PDB entry 9OJZ | electron microscopy, 3.39 A resolution | chains K and L of the 12 polymer chains in the assembly

[Chain K (and L)]
Molecule: Alpha-soluble NSF attachment protein
Source organism: Rattus norvegicus
Notes: chain L of this document is another copy of the same molecule, construct and numbering; everything in this record applies to it too
Reference sequence: P54921 (SNAA_RAT); numbering as in UniProt (aligned over 1-295)
Sequence (296 residues; numbered 0 to 295; the number before each row is that of its first residue; numbering starts at 0):
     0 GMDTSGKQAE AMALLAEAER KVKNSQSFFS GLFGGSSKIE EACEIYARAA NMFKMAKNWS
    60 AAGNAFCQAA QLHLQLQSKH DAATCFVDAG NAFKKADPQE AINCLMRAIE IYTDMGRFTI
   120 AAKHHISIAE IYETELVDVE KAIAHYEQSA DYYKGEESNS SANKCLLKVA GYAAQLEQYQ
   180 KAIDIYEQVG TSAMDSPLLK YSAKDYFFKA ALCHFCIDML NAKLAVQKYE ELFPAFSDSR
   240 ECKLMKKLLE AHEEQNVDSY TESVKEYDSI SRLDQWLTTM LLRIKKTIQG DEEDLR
Disordered / not traced: 25-37, 289-295 (chain L: 24-35, 287-295)
Sequence notes: expression tag (0)

[Interface between chain K and chain L]
Contacting residue pairs - 7 pairs, chain K then chain L:
  Asn50(K) - Gly115(L)
  Lys53(K) - Phe117(L)
  Met54(K) - Thr112(L)
  Met54(K) - Phe117(L)  hydrophobic
  Lys56(K) - Asp150(L)
  Lys94(K) - Glu156(L)  salt bridge
  Arg271(K) - Asp237(L)  salt bridge
Other interface residues (no listed pair), chain K (7 interface residues in all): Arg47
Other interface residues (no listed pair), chain L (9 interface residues in all): Asp113, Met114, Ala234

[In short]
7 residues of chain K face 9 of chain L across their interface; the contacts include 2 salt bridges. Polar
contacts include Lys94(K)-Glu156(L) and Arg271(K)-Asp237(L).
Both chains are Alpha-soluble NSF attachment protein (Rattus norvegicus). Entry 9OJZ (21bin20S complex
(NSF-alphaSNAP-2:1 syntaxin-1a:SNAP-25), non-hydrolyzing, class 5) was determined by electron microscopy (same
publication as 9OJR, 9OJU, 9OK3, 9OK5, 9OKC, 9OLJ and 17 further entries).
